9CA9 - chains A and G of the 10 polymer chains in the assembly; structure by electron microscopy, 3.56 A resolution.

[Chain A]
Molecule: Helicase SRCAP
Organism: Homo sapiens
Notes: EC 3.6.4.-
Reference sequence: Q6ZRS2 (SRCAP_HUMAN); residue numbers follow UniProt; this construct covers 1-3230
Amino-acid sequence (3230 residues; each row starts with the number of its first residue):
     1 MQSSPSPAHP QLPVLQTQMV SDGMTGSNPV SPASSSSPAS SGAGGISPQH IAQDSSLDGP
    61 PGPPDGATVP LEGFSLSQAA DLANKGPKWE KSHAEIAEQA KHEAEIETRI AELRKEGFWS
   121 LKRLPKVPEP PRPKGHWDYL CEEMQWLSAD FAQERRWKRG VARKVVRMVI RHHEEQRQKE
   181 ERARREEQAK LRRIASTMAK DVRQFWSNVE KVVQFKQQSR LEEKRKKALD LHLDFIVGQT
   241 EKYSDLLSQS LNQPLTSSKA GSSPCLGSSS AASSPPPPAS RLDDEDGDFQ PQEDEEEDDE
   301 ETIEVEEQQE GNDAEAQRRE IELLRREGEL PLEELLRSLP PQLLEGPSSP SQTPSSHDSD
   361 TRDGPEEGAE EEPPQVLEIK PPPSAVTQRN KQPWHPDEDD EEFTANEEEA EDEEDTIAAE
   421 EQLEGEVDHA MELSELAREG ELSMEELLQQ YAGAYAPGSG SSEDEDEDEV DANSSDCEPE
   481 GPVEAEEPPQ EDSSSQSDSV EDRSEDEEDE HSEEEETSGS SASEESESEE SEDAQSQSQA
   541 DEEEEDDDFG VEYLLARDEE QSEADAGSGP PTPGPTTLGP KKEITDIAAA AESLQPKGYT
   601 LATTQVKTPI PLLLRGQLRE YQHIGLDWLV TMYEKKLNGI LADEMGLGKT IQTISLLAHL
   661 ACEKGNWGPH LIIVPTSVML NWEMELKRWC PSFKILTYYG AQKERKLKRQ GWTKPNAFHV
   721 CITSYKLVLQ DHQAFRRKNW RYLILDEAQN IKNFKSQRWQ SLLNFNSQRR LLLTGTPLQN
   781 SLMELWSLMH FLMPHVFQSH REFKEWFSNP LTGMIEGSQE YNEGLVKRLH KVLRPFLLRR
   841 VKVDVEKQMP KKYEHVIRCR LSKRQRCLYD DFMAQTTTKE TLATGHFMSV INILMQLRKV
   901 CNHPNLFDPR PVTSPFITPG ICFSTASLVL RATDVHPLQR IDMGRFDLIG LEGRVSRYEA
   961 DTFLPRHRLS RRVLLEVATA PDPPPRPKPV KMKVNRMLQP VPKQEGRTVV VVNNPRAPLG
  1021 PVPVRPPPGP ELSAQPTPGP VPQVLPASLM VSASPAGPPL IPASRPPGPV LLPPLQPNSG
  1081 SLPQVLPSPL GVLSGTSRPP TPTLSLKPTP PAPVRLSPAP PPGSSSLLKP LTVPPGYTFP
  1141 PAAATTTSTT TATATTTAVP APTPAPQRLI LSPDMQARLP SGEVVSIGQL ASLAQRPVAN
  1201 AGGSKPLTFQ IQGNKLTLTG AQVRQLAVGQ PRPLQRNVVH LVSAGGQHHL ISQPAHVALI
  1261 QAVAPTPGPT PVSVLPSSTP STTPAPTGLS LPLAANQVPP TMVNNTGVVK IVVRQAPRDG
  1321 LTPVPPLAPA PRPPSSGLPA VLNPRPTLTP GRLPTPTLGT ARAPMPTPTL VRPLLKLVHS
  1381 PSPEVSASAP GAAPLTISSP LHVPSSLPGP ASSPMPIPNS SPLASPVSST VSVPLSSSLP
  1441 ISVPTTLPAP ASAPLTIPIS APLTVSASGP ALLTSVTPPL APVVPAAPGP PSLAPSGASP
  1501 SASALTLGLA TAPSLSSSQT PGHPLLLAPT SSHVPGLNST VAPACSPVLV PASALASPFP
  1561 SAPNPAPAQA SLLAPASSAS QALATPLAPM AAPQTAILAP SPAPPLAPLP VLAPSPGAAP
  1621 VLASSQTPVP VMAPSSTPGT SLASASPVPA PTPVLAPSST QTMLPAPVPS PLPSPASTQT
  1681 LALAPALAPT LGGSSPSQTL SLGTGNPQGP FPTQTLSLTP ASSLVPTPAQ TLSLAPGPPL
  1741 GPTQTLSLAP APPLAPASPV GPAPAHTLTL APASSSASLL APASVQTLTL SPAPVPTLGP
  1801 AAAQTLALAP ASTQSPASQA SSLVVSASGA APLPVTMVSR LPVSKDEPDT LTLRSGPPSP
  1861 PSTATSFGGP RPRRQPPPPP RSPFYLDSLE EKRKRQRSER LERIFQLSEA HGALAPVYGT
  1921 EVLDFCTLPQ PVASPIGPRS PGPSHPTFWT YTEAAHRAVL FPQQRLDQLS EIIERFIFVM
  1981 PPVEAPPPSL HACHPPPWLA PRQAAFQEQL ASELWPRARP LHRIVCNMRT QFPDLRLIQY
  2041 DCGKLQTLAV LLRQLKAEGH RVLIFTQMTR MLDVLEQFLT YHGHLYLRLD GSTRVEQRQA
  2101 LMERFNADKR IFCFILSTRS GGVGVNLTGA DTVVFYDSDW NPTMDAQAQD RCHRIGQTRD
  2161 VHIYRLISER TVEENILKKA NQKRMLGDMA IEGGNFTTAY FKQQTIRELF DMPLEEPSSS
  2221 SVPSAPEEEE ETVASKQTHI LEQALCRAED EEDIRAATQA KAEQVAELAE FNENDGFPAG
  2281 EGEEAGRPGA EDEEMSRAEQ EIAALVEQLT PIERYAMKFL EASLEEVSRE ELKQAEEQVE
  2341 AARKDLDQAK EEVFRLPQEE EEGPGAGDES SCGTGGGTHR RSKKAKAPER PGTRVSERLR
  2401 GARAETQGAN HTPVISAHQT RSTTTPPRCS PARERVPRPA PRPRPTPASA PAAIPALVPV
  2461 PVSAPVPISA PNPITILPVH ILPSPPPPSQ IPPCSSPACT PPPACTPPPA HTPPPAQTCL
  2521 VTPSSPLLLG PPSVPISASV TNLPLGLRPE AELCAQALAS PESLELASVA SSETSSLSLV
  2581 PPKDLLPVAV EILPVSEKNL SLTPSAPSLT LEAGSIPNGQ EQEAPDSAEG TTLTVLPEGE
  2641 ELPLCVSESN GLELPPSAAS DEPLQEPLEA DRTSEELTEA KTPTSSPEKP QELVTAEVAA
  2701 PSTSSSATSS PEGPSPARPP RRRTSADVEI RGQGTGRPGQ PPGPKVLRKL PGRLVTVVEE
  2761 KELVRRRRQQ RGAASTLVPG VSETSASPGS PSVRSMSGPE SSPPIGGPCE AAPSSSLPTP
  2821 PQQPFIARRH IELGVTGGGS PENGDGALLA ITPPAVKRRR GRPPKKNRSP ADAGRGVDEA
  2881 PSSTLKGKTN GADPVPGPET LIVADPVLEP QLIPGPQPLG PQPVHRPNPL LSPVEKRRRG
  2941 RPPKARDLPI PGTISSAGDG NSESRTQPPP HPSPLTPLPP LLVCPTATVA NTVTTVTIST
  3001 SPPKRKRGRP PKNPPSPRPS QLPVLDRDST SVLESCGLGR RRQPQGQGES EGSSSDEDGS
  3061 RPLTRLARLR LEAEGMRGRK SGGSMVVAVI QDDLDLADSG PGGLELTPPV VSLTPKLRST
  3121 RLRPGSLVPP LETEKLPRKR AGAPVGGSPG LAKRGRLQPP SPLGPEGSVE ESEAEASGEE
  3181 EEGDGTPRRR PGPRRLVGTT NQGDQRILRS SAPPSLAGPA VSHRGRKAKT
Unresolved in the structure: 1-850, 878-888, 993-1881, 2181-3230
Curated features (UniProtKB/Swiss-Prot):
  - DNA-binding region: Lys2857 to Ser2869 (A.T hook 1), Lys2936 to Leu2948 (A.T hook 2), Lys3004 to Ser3016 (A.T hook 3)
  - binding site (ATP): Asp643 to Thr650
  - modified residue: Ser1172 (Phosphoserine)

[Chain G]
Molecule: RuvB-like 1
Organism: Homo sapiens
Notes: EC 3.6.4.12
Reference sequence: Q9Y265 (RUVB1_HUMAN); residues 1-456 here = UniProt positions 1-456
Amino-acid sequence (456 residues; row label = number of the first residue in the row):
     1 MKIEEVKSTT KTQRIASHSH VKGLGLDESG LAKQAASGLV GQENAREACG VIVELIKSKK
    61 MAGRAVLLAG PPGTGKTALA LAIAQELGSK VPFCPMVGSE VYSTEIKKTE VLMENFRRAI
   121 GLRIKETKEV YEGEVTELTP CETENPMGGY GKTISHVIIG LKTAKGTKQL KLDPSIFESL
   181 QKERVEAGDV IYIEANSGAV KRQGRCDTYA TEFDLEAEEY VPLPKGDVHK KKEIIQDVTL
   241 HDLDVANARP QGGQDILSMM GQLMKPKKTE ITDKLRGEIN KVVNKYIDQG IAELVPGVLF
   301 VDEVHMLDIE CFTYLHRALE SSIAPIVIFA SNRGNCVIRG TEDITSPHGI PLDLLDRVMI
   361 IRTMLYTPQE MKQIIKIRAQ TEGINISEEA LNHLGEIGTK TTLRYSVQLL TPANLLAKIN
   421 GKDSIEKEHV EEISELFYDA KSSAKILADQ QDKYMK
Unresolved in the structure: 1-11
Curated features (UniProtKB/Swiss-Prot):
  - binding site (ATP): Gly70 to Thr77
  - modified residue: Lys453 (N6-acetyllysine)
  - cross-link (Glycyl lysine isopeptide (Lys-Gly)): Lys2 (interchain with G-Cter in SUMO2), Lys225 (interchain with G-Cter in SUMO1), Lys445 (interchain with G-Cter in SUMO2)
Residues lining bound ligands: ADP (adenosine-5'-diphosphate): Ser17, His18, His20, Val21, Gly38, Leu39, Val40, Gln42, Pro71, Pro72, Gly73, Thr74, Gly75, Lys76, Thr77, Ala78, Asn332, Tyr366, Ile374, Leu403, Arg404

[Interface between chain A and chain G]
Residue-residue contacts (47):
  Pro1935(A) with Gln236(G), hydrogen bond (backbone-side chain); Leu243(G), hydrophobic
  Pro1941(A) with Gln203(G)
  Gly1942(A) with Gln203(G)
  Pro1943(A) with Glu132(G); Tyr192(G); Gln203(G)
  Phe1948(A) with Lys128(G); Tyr192(G), hydrophobic
  Trp1949(A) with Lys128(G); Val130(G), hydrophobic; Lys230(G); Lys232(G); Ile234(G)
  Thr1950(A) with Ile234(G)
  Tyr1951(A) with Ile234(G); Gln236(G)
  Thr1952(A) with Ile124(G); Glu126(G); Ile234(G); Gln236(G), hydrogen bond
  Glu1953(A) with Glu126(G), hydrogen bond (backbone-side chain); Lys128(G), salt bridge
  Ala1954(A) with Ile124(G), hydrophobic; Glu126(G), hydrogen bond (backbone-side chain); Tyr286(G), hydrogen bond (backbone-side chain); Ile291(G), hydrophobic
  Ala1955(A) with Gln236(G)
  Arg1957(A) with Glu126(G), salt bridge; Tyr286(G)
  Ala1958(A) with Asn247(G), hydrogen bond (backbone-side chain); Tyr286(G)
  Val1959(A) with Ala246(G); Asn247(G)
  Leu1960(A) with Asn247(G), hydrogen bond (backbone-side chain); Pro250(G)
  Phe1961(A) with Gln251(G)
  Pro1962(A) with Pro250(G); Asp255(G)
  Arg1965(A) with Asn247(G), hydrogen bond; Leu275(G); Glu278(G), salt bridge
  Arg2017(A) with Gln254(G), hydrogen bond; Asp255(G); Ile256(G), hydrogen bond (backbone-backbone); Met259(G)
  Leu2021(A) with Ile256(G), hydrophobic
Also at the interface, not in a pair above, chain A (26 interface residues in all): Gln1930, Pro1931, Gln1968, Leu2014, Ala2018
Also at the interface, not in a pair above, chain G (33 interface residues in all): Ile235, Val238, Asp242, Gly252, Gly253, Leu257, Ser258, Ile279, Val282

[Overview]
Chain A and chain G form an interface of 26 and 33 residues respectively, with 10 hydrogen bonds and 3 salt
bridges. Among the polar pairs are Glu1953(A)-Lys128(G), Arg1957(A)-Glu126(G) and Arg1965(A)-Glu278(G). Bound
to chain G: ADP.
Chain A is Helicase SRCAP and chain G is RuvB-like 1, both from Homo sapiens; the structure, Cryo-EM structure
of the human SRCAP complex in the unbound state (composite structure), was determined by electron microscopy.
